9IZC - chains A and C of the 5 polymer chains in the assembly; structure by electron microscopy, 2.68 A resolution.

== Chain A ==
Protein: Hydroxycarboxylic acid receptor 2
Organism: Homo sapiens
Reference sequence: Q8TDS4 (HCAR2_HUMAN); residue numbers follow UniProt; this construct covers 8-301
Amino-acid sequence (294 residues; row label = number of the first residue in the row):
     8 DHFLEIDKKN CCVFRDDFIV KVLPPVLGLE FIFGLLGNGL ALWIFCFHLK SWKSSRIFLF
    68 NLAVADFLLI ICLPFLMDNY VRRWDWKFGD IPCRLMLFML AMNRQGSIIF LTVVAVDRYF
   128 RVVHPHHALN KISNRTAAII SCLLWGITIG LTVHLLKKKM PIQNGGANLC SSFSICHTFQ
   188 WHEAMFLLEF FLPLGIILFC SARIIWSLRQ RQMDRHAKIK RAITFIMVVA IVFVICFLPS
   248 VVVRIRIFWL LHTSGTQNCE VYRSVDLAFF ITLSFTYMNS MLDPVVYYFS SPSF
Cystine bridges: C18-C183, C19-C266, C100-C177
Residues lining bound ligands: mk 1903 (XOT; (4aR,5aR)-4,4a,5,5a-tetrahydro-1H-cyclopropa[4,5]cyclopenta[1,2-c]pyrazole-3-carboxylic acid): L83, Y87, W91, L104, L107, A108, R111, C177, S178, S179, F180, H189, F277, L280, Y284
From the paper describing this entry:
  - specificity-determining residues: L83, Y87, W91
  - mutagenesis - W91R: increased signaling in response to CHBA
  - binding site for mk 1903: R111, Y284
  - mutagenesis - L83R, R111A, Y284A: decreased signaling in response to mk 1903

== Chain C ==
Protein: Guanine nucleotide-binding protein G(i) subunit alpha-1
Organism: Homo sapiens
Reference sequence: P63096 (GNAI1_HUMAN); residues 4-354 here = UniProt positions 4-354
Amino-acid sequence (351 residues; numbered 4 to 354; the number before each row is that of its first residue):
     4 TLSAEDKAAV ERSKMIDRNL REDGEKAARE VKLLLLGAGE SGKSTIVKQM KIIHEAGYSE
    64 EECKQYKAVV YSNTIQSIIA IIRAMGRLKI DFGDSARADD ARQLFVLAGA AEEGFMTAEL
   124 AGVIKRLWKD SGVQACFNRS REYQLNDSAA YYLNDLDRIA QPNYIPTQQD VLRTRVKTTG
   184 IVETHFTFKD LHFKMFDVGA QRSERKKWIH CFEGVTAIIF CVALSDYDLV LAEDEEMNRM
   244 HESMKLFDSI CNNKWFTDTS IILFLNKKDL FEEKIKKSPL TICYPEYAGS NTYEEAAAYI
   304 QCQFEDLNKR KDTKEIYTHF TCSTDTKNVQ FVFDAVTDVI IKNNLKDCGL F
Unresolved in the structure: 54-181, 234-240
Sequence notes: engineered mutation A203 (Gly in P63096), S326 (Ala in P63096)
UniProt features mapped onto this chain:
  - region: K35 to T48 (G1 motif), D173 to T181 (G2 motif), F196 to G202, Q204, R205 (G3 motif), I265 to D272 (G4 motif), T324, C325, T327 to T329 (G5 motif)
  - binding site (GTP): E43 to T48, S151, L175 to T181, D200 to G202, Q204, N269 to D272
  - binding site (Mg(2+)): S47, T181
  - modified residue: R178 (ADP-ribosylarginine), Q204 (Deamidated glutamine), C351 (ADP-ribosylcysteine)

== How chain A and chain C interact ==
Residue-residue contacts - 34 pairs, chain A then chain C:
  K60(A) - D350(C)  salt bridge
  S62(A) - C351(C)
  D124(A) - C351(C)
  R125(A) - L353(C)
  R128(A) - N347(C)  hydrogen bond (backbone-side chain)
  R128(A) - D350(C)  salt bridge
  R128(A) - C351(C)
  V129(A) - I344(C)
  V129(A) - L348(C)  hydrophobic
  P132(A) - T340(C)
  P132(A) - I343(C)
  P132(A) - I344(C)  hydrophobic
  P132(A) - N347(C)  hydrogen bond (backbone-side chain)
  H133(A) - L194(C)
  H133(A) - T340(C)  hydrogen bond
  H133(A) - I343(C)
  K138(A) - A31(C)
  R142(A) - R24(C)
  R218(A) - T340(C)
  R218(A) - D341(C)  salt bridge
  M220(A) - D341(C)
  M220(A) - I344(C)  hydrophobic
  M220(A) - K345(C)  hydrogen bond
  R222(A) - E318(C)  salt bridge
  H223(A) - D315(C)
  H223(A) - F354(C)
  K225(A) - F354(C)  hydrogen bond (side chain-backbone)
  I226(A) - L348(C)  hydrophobic
  I226(A) - F354(C)  hydrophobic
  A229(A) - L353(C)
  I233(A) - L353(C)  hydrophobic
  S298(A) - G352(C)  hydrogen bond (side chain-backbone)
  P299(A) - G352(C)
  P299(A) - F354(C)
Interface residues without a listed pair, chain A (26 interface residues in all): R63, L66, N137, S140, L215, R228
Interface residues without a listed pair, chain C (21 interface residues in all): E28, R32, F336, D337

== In short ==
26 residues of chain A face 21 of chain C across their interface, with 6 hydrogen bonds and 4 salt bridges.
Among the polar pairs are K60(A)-D350(C), R128(A)-D350(C) and R218(A)-D341(C). From the paper: a binding site
for mk 1903 at R111(A) and Y284(A); L83R, R111A and Y284A of chain A reduce signaling in response to mk 1903.
Chain A is Hydroxycarboxylic acid receptor 2 and chain C is Guanine nucleotide-binding protein G(i) subunit
alpha-1, both from Homo sapiens; the structure, Cryo-EM structure of human HCAR2-Gi complex with MK1903, was
determined by electron microscopy (same publication as 9IZA, 9IZD and 9J8Z).
